PDB entry 9IUU | electron microscopy, 3.29 A resolution | chains A and B

# Chain A
Name: Angiotensin-converting enzyme 2
From: Homo sapiens
Notes: EC 3.4.17.23, 3.4.17.-
Reference sequence: Q9BYF1 (ACE2_HUMAN); numbering as in UniProt (aligned over 19-615)
Sequence (597 residues; row label = number of the first residue in the row):
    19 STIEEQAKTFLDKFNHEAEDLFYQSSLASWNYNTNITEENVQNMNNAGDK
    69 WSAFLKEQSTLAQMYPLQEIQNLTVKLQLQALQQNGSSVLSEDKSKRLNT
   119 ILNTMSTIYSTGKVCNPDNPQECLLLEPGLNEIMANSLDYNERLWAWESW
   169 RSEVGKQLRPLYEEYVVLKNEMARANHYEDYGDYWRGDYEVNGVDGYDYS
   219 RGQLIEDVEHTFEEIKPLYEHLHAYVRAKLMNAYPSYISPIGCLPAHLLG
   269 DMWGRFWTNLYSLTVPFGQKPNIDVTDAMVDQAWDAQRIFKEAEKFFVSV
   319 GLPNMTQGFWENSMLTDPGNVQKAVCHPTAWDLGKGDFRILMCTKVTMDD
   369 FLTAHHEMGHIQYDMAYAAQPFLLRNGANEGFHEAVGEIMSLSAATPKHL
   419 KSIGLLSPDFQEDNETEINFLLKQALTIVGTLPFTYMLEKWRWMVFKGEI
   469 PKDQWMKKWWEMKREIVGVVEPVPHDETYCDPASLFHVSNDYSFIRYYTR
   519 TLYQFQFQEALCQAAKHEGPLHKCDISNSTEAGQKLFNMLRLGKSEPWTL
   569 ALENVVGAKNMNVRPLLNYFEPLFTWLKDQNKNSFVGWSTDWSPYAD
Cystine bridges: Cys133-Cys141, Cys344-Cys361, Cys530-Cys542
Covalent attachments: N-acetylglucosamine (NAG) linked to Asn53, Asn90, Asn322, Asn546
Bound ions: Zn2+: His374, His378
Curated features (UniProtKB/Swiss-Prot):
  - region (Interaction with SARS-CoV spike glycoprotein): Asp30 to Tyr41, Met82 to Pro84, Lys353 to Arg357
  - active site: Glu375 (Proton acceptor), His505 (Proton donor)
  - binding site (chloride): Arg169, Trp477, Lys481
  - binding site (substrate): Arg273, His345, Pro346, Tyr515
  - binding site (Zn(2+)): His374, His378, Glu402
  - glycosylation (N-linked (GlcNAc...) asparagine): Asn53, Asn90, Asn103, Asn322, Asn432, Asn546
  - mutagenesis: Ser19 (S19P: Increases slightly the interaction with RBD domain of SARS-CoV-2 spike protein), Gln24 to Lys26 (Slightly inhibits interaction with SARS-CoV spike glycoprotein), Gln24 (Q24T: Increases slightly the interaction with RBD domain of SARS-CoV-2 spike protein), Ala25 (A25V: Increases slightly the interaction with RBD domain of SARS-CoV-2 spike protein), Thr27 (T27Y: Increases slightly the interaction with RBD domain of SARS-CoV-2 spike protein. In sACE2.v2.2; increases interaction with RBD domain of SARS-CoV-2 spike protein ...), Leu29 (L29F: Increases slightly the interaction with RBD domain of SARS-CoV-2 spike protein), Lys31 (K31D: Abolishes interaction with SARS-CoV spike glycoprotein; K31Y: Increases slightly the interaction with RBD domain of SARS-CoV-2 spike protein), Asn33 (N33D: Increases slightly the interaction with RBD domain of SARS-CoV-2 spike protein), His34 (H34A: Increases slightly the interaction with RBD domain of SARS-CoV-2 spike protein), Glu37 (E37A: No effect on interaction with SARS-CoV spike glycoprotein), Asp38 (D38A: No effect on interaction with SARS-CoV spike glycoprotein), Leu39 (L39R: Increases slightly the interaction with RBD domain of SARS-CoV-2 spike protein), 48 further mutagenesis entries in UniProt
What the authors report for this chain:
  - contacts within the chain: His34-Glu35 (salt bridge), Lys31-Glu35 (salt bridge)

# Chain B
Name: Spike protein S1
From: Severe acute respiratory syndrome coronavirus 2
Reference sequence: P0DTC2 (SPIKE_SARS2); residue numbers follow UniProt; this construct covers 333-482, 484-527
Sequence (194 residues; each row starts with the number of its first residue; note: 1 number in that range is skipped by the numbering (no residue carries it; nothing is unmodelled there)):
   333 TNLCPFHEVFNATRFASVYAWNRTRISNCVADYSVLYNFAPFFAFKCYGV
   383 SPTKLNDLCFTNVYADSFVIKGNEVSQIAPGQTGNIADYNYKLPDDFTGC
   433 VIAWNSNKLDSKHSGNYDYWYRSFRKSKLKPFERDISTEIYQAGNKPCKG
   484 KGPNCYFPLESYGFRPTYGVGHQPYRVVVLSFELLHAPATVCGP
Differences from the reference sequence: variant His339 (Gly in P0DTC2), Thr356 (Lys in P0DTC2), Phe371 (Ser in P0DTC2), Pro373 (Ser in P0DTC2), Phe375 (Ser in P0DTC2), Ala376 (Thr in P0DTC2), Lys403 (Arg in P0DTC2), Asn405 (Asp in P0DTC2), Ser408 (Arg in P0DTC2), Asn417 (Lys in P0DTC2), Lys440 (Asn in P0DTC2), His445 (Val in P0DTC2), Ser446 (Gly in P0DTC2), Asp450 (Asn in P0DTC2), Trp452 (Leu in P0DTC2), Ser455 (Leu in P0DTC2), Lys460 (Asn in P0DTC2), Asn477 (Ser in P0DTC2), Lys478 (Thr in P0DTC2), Lys481 (Asn in P0DTC2), Lys484 (Glu in P0DTC2), Pro486 (Phe in P0DTC2), Arg498 (Gln in P0DTC2), Tyr501 (Asn in P0DTC2), His505 (Tyr in P0DTC2); engineered mutation Glu493 (Gln in P0DTC2)
Cystine bridges: Cys336-Cys361, Cys379-Cys432, Cys391-Cys525, Cys480-Cys488
Covalent attachments: N-acetylglucosamine (NAG) linked to Asn343, Asn354
Curated features (UniProtKB/Swiss-Prot):
  - region: Asn448, Tyr449, Tyr451, Tyr453, Arg454, Phe456 (Immunodominant HLA epitope recognized by the CD8+)
  - glycosylation: Asn343 (N-linked (GlcNAc...) (complex) asparagine)
  - natural variant: His339 (G339H: In strain: Omicron/BA.2.75, Omicron/XBB.1.5 and 1 more; this construct carries the variant), Arg346 (R346K: In strain: Mu/B.1.621; R346T: In strain: Omicron/BQ.1.1, Omicron/XBB.1.5 and 1 more), Leu368 (L368I: In strain: Omicron/XBB.1.5, Omicron/EG.5.1), Phe371 (S371F: In strain: Omicron/BA.2, Omicron/BA.2.12.1 and 6 more; this construct carries the variant), Pro373 (S373P: In strain: Omicron/BA.1, Omicron/BA.2 and 7 more; this construct carries the variant), Phe375 (S375F: In strain: Omicron/BA.1, Omicron/BA.2 and 7 more; this construct carries the variant), Ala376 (T376A: In strain: Omicron/BA.2, Omicron/BA.2.12.1 and 5 more; this construct carries the variant), Asn405 (D405N: In strain: Omicron/BA.2, Omicron/BA.2.12.1 and 6 more; this construct carries the variant), Ser408 (R408S: In strain: Omicron/BA.2, Omicron/BA.2.12.1 and 6 more; this construct carries the variant), Asn417 (K417N: In strain: Beta/B.1.351, Omicron/BA.1 and 8 more; this construct carries the variant), Lys440 (N440K: In strain: Omicron/BA.1, Omicron/BA.2 and 7 more; this construct carries the variant), Lys444 (K444T: In strain: Omicron/BQ.1.1), 13 further natural variant entries in UniProt
  - mutagenesis: Asn343 (N343Q: Reduced viral infectivity), Tyr453 (Y453F: Decreased HLA binding to NF9 epitope. Increased binding affinity to human ACE2), Ala475 (A475V: Increased resistance to neutralizing antibodies), Phe490 (F490L: Increased resistance to neutralizing antibodies and human covalescent sera neutralization), His519 (H519P: Increased resistance to human covalescent sera neutralization)
What the authors report for this chain:
  - mutagenesis - F456L (5- to 10-fold): increased binding to Angiotensin-converting enzyme 2 (chain A)

# How chain A and chain B interact
Contacting residue pairs (33):
  Ser19(A) with Asn477(B), hydrogen bond
  Gln24(A) with Ala475(B); Gly476(B); Asn477(B), hydrogen bond; Asn487(B), hydrogen bond; Tyr489(B)
  Thr27(A) with Phe456(B); Tyr473(B); Tyr489(B)
  Phe28(A) with Tyr489(B)
  Asp30(A) with Phe456(B)
  Lys31(A) with Phe456(B); Phe490(B), hydrogen bond (side chain-backbone); Glu493(B), salt bridge
  His34(A) with Tyr453(B); Glu493(B), salt bridge; Ser494(B), hydrogen bond (side chain-backbone)
  Asp38(A) with Tyr449(B), hydrogen bond; Arg498(B), salt bridge
  Tyr41(A) with Arg498(B); Thr500(B), hydrogen bond (side chain-backbone); Tyr501(B), hydrophobic
  Gln42(A) with Tyr449(B), hydrogen bond; Arg498(B), hydrogen bond
  Leu79(A) with Pro486(B)
  Met82(A) with Pro486(B), hydrophobic
  Tyr83(A) with Asn487(B), hydrogen bond; Tyr489(B), hydrogen bond
  Lys353(A) with Tyr501(B); Gly502(B), hydrogen bond (backbone-backbone); His505(B)
  Gly354(A) with Gly502(B)
  Asp355(A) with Thr500(B)
Interface residues without a listed pair, chain A (18 interface residues in all): Glu35, Arg357
Interface residues without a listed pair, chain B (20 interface residues in all): Leu492, Gly496
From the paper, about this interface:
  - pairs named by the authors: Tyr41(A)-Thr500(B) (hydrogen bond), Tyr449(B)-Asp38(A) (hydrogen bond), Tyr449(B)-Gln42(A) (hydrogen bond), Asn487(B)-Tyr83(A) (hydrogen bond), Asn487(B)-Gln24(A) (hydrogen bond), Glu493(B)-His34(A) (salt bridge), Glu493(B)-Lys31(A) (salt bridge), Arg498(B)-Gln42(A) (hydrogen bond)
  - interface residues, chain A: Leu79(A), Met82(A), Tyr83(A)
  - interface residues, chain B: Tyr449(B), Pro486(B), Asn487(B), Tyr489(B), Arg498(B), Thr500(B)

# Overview
The interface between chain A and chain B involves 18 residues on one side and 20 on the other; the contacts
include 12 hydrogen bonds and 3 salt bridges. Polar contacts include Lys31(A)-Glu493(B), His34(A)-Glu493(B)
and Asp38(A)-Arg498(B). The paper describes hydrogen bonds between Tyr41(A) and Thr500(B), Tyr449(B) and
Asp38(A) and Tyr449(B) and Gln42(A) among others; salt bridges between Glu493(B) and His34(A) and Glu493(B)
and Lys31(A). The paper reports that F456L of chain B increases binding to Angiotensin-converting enzyme 2
(chain A); interface residues Leu79(A), Met82(A) and Tyr449(B) among others.
Here chain A is Angiotensin-converting enzyme 2 (Homo sapiens) and chain B is Spike protein S1 (Severe acute
respiratory syndrome coronavirus 2). Entry 9IUU (JN.1 RBD with Q493E in complex with ACE2) was determined by
electron microscopy together with 9IUP and 9IUQ from the same study.
